Entry 5I93 (X-ray diffraction, 2.24 A resolution); this record covers chain A.

Chain A:
Molecule: 1,2-dihydroxy-3-keto-5-methylthiopentene dioxygenase
Organism: Mus musculus
Notes: EC 1.13.11.54
Reference sequence: Q99JT9 (MTND_MOUSE); residues 1-179 here = UniProt positions 1-179
Amino-acid sequence (179 residues; row label = number of the first residue in the row):
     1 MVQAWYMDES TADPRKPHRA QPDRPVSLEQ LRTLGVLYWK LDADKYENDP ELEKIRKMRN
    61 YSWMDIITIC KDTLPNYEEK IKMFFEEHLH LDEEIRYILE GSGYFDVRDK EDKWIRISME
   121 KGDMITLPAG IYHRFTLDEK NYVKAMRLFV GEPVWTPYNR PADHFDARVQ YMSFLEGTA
Bound ions: Ni2+: His88, His90, Glu94, His133
Small-molecule neighbours: 2-oxopentanoic acid (69O): Ile69, Phe84, Glu94, Arg96, Phe105, Phe135, Ala145, Arg147
Reported in the primary citation:
  - Ni2+ coordination: His88, His90, Glu94, His133

Overview:
Bound to chain A: 2-oxopentanoic acid. His88, His90, Glu94 and His133 coordinate Ni2+. From the paper: Ni2+
coordination by His88, His90 and Glu94 among others.
Chain A is 1,2-dihydroxy-3-keto-5-methylthiopentene dioxygenase (Mus musculus); the structure, Structure of
Mouse Acireductone dioxygenase with Ni2+ and 2-ketopentanoic acid in the active site, was determined by X-ray
diffraction (same publication as 5I8S, 5I8T, 5I8Y and 5I91).
